7RJR - chains A and B; structure by X-ray diffraction, 1.45 A resolution.

# Chain A
Molecule: Bromodomain-containing protein 4
Organism: Homo sapiens
UniProt: O60885 (BRD4_HUMAN); numbering as in UniProt (aligned over 44-168)
Chain sequence (127 residues; each row starts with the number of its first residue):
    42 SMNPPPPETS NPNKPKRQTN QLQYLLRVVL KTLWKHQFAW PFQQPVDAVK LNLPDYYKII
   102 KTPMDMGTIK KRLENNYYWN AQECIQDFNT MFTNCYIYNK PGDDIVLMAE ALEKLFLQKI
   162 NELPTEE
Unresolved in the structure: 42
Construct notes: expression tag (42-43)
Curated features (UniProtKB/Swiss-Prot):
  - site: Asn140 (Acetylated histone binding)
  - cross-link: Lys99 (Glycyl lysine isopeptide (Lys-Gly) (interchain with G-Cter in SUMO2))
  - natural variant: Asp145 (D145G: Found in a patient with a neurodevelopmental syndrome; uncertain significance)
  - mutagenesis: Asn140 (N140A: Abolishes binding to acetylated histones)

# Chain B
Molecule: Bcl-2-associated transcription factor 1
UniProt: Q9NYF8 (BCLF1_HUMAN); residues 328-337 here correspond to UniProt positions 330-339 (UniProt number = residue number + 2)
Chain sequence (10 residues; each row starts with the number of its first residue):
   328 TAKTGKFLKR
Unresolved in the structure: 328-330, 336-337
Modified positions: Lys330 (N(6)-acetyllysine; ALY); Lys333 (N(6)-acetyllysine; ALY)
Curated features (UniProtKB/Swiss-Prot):
  - modified residue: Lys330 (N6-acetyllysine)
  - cross-link: Lys330 (Glycyl lysine isopeptide (Lys-Gly) (interchain with G-Cter in SUMO2))

# Interface between chain A and chain B
Residue-residue contacts (8; chain A residue first):
  Trp81(A) with Phe334(B), hydrophobic
  Phe83(A) with Lys333(B)
  Val87(A) with Lys333(B)
  Leu92(A) with Phe334(B), hydrophobic
  Leu94(A) with Lys333(B)
  Asn140(A) with Lys333(B)
  Ile146(A) with Lys333(B); Phe334(B), hydrophobic
Also at the interface, not in a pair above, chain A (11 interface residues in all): Pro82, Tyr97, Cys136, Asp144
Also at the interface, not in a pair above, chain B (4 interface residues in all): Thr331, Gly332

# Summary
The interface between chain A and chain B involves 11 residues on one side and 4 on the other. UniProt lists
one mutagenesis site on chain A.
Chain A is Bromodomain-containing protein 4 (Homo sapiens) and chain B is Bcl-2-associated transcription
factor 1; the structure, Crystal structure of human Bromodomain containing protein 4 (BRD4) in complex with
BCLTF1, was determined by X-ray diffraction.
